PDB entry 5MKU | X-ray diffraction, 1.78 A resolution | chains A and B

# Chain A
Name: Retinoic acid receptor RXR-alpha
Organism: Homo sapiens
Reference sequence: P19793 (RXRA_HUMAN); residues 229-456 here = UniProt positions 229-456
Chain sequence (228 residues; numbered 229 to 456; the number before each row is that of its first residue):
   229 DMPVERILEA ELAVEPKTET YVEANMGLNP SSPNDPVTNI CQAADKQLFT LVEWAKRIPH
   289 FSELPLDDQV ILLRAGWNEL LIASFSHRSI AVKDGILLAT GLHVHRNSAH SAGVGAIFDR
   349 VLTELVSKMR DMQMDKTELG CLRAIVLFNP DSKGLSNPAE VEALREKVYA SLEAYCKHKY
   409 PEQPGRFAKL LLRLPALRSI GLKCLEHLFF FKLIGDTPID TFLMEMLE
Disordered / not traced: 243-262
Residues lining bound ligands: J57 ((E)-3-[4-oxidanyl-3-(3-propan-2-ylphenyl)phenyl]prop-2-enoic acid): Ile-268, Ala-271, Ala-272, Gln-275, Trp-305, Asn-306, Leu-309, Ile-310, Phe-313, Arg-316, Ile-324, Leu-326, Ala-327, Val-332, Val-342, Ile-345, Phe-346, Val-349, Cys-432, His-435, Leu-436
What the authors report for this chain:
  - binding site for J57: Asn-306, Arg-316, Ile-324, Ala-327, Val-332, Val-342
  - conformationally variable residues: Ile-324, Val-332, Ser-336, Val-342

# Chain B
Name: His-lys-ile-leu-his-arg-leu-leu-gln-asp-ser
Chain sequence (11 residues; each row starts with the number of its first residue):
   472 HKILHRLLQD S

# How chain A and chain B interact
Contacting residue pairs (26; chain A residue first):
  Phe-277(A) with Leu-478(B), hydrophobic
  Val-280(A) with Leu-475(B), hydrophobic; Leu-479(B), hydrophobic
  Lys-284(A) with Leu-478(B), hydrogen bond (side chain-backbone); Leu-479(B); Asp-481(B), hydrogen bond (side chain-backbone)
  Leu-294(A) with His-476(B); Leu-479(B), hydrophobic; Gln-480(B)
  Asp-295(A) with His-476(B)
  Gln-297(A) with Leu-479(B)
  Val-298(A) with Leu-475(B); His-476(B); Leu-479(B), hydrophobic
  Leu-301(A) with Leu-475(B), hydrophobic; Leu-479(B), hydrophobic
  Arg-302(A) with His-472(B), hydrogen bond; Leu-475(B)
  Thr-449(A) with Ile-474(B)
  Phe-450(A) with Ile-474(B), hydrophobic; Leu-475(B), hydrophobic; Leu-478(B), hydrophobic
  Glu-453(A) with His-472(B); Lys-473(B), hydrogen bond (side chain-backbone); Ile-474(B), hydrogen bond (side chain-backbone); Leu-475(B), hydrogen bond (side chain-backbone)
Also at the interface, not in a pair above, chain A (15 interface residues in all): Glu-281, Phe-289, Met-454

# Summary
15 residues of chain A face 9 of chain B across their interface; the contacts include 6 hydrogen bonds. Among
the polar pairs are Lys-284(A)/Leu-478(B), Lys-284(A)/Asp-481(B) and Arg-302(A)/His-472(B). Chain A binds
compound J57. The paper reports a binding site for J57 at Asn-306(A), Arg-316(A) and Ile-324(A) among others;
conformational variability at Ile-324(A), Val-332(A) and Ser-336(A) among others.
Here chain A is Retinoic acid receptor RXR-alpha (Homo sapiens) and chain B is
His-lys-ile-leu-his-arg-leu-leu-gln-asp-ser. Entry 5MKU (Crystal structure of the Retinoid X Receptor alpha in
complex with synthetic honokiol derivative 4 and ...) was determined by X-ray diffraction (same publication as
5MJ5, 5MK4, 5MKJ and 5MMW).
